PDB entry 1IUB | X-ray diffraction, 2.31 A resolution | chain A

Chain A:
Name: Fucose-specific lectin
Organism: Aleuria aurantia
Reference sequence: P18891 (LECF_ALEAU); residue numbers follow UniProt; this construct covers 1-312
Sequence (312 residues; numbered 1 to 312; the number before each row is that of its first residue):
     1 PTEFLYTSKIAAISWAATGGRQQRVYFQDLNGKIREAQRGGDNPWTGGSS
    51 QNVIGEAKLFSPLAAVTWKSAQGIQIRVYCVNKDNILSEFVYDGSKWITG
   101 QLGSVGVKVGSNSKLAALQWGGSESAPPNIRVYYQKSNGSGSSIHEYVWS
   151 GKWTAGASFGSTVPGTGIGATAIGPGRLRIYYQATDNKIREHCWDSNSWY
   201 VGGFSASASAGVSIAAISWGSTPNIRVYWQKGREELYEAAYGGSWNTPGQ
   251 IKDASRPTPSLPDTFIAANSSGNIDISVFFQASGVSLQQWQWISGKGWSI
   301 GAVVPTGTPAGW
Ligand contacts:
  - beta-L-fucopyranose (FUL), molecule 1: Trp15, Arg24, Tyr26, Glu36, Ile74, Ile76, Tyr92, Trp97
  - beta-L-fucopyranose (FUL), molecule 2: Trp68, Arg77, Tyr79, Glu89, Val91, Gly100, Gln101, Leu102, Ile130, Trp149, Trp153
  - Hg2+ (HG), molecule 1: Glu56, Ala57, Cys80, Val81, Ser88, Phe90
  - Hg2+ (HG), molecule 2: Arg179, Glu191, Cys193, Asp195, Tyr200, Gly202

In short:
Chain A binds beta-L-fucopyranose and Hg2+.
Chain A is Fucose-specific lectin (Aleuria aurantia); the structure, Fucose-specific lectin from Aleuria
aurantia (Hg-derivative form), was determined by X-ray diffraction, deposited together with 1IUC.
